4QLI - chains A and B; structure by X-ray diffraction, 1.45 A resolution.

Chain A:
Molecule: 14-3-3 protein sigma
Source organism: Homo sapiens
Reference sequence: P31947 (1433S_HUMAN); numbering as in UniProt (aligned over 1-231)
Sequence (236 residues; numbered -4 to 231; the number before each row is that of its first residue; numbers below 1 keep their minus sign (Gly-4 is residue -4)):
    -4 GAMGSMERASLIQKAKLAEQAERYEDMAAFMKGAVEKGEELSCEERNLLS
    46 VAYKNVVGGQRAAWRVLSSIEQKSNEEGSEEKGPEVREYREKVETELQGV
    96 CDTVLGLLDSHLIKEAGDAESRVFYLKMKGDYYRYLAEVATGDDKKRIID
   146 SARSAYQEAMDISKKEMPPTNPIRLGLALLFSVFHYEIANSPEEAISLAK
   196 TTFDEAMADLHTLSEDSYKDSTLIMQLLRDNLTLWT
Differences from the reference sequence: expression tag (-4 to 0); conflict Leu175 (Asn in P31947)
UniProt features mapped onto this chain:
  - site (Interaction with phosphoserine on interacting protein): Arg56, Arg129
  - modified residue (Phosphoserine): Ser5, Ser74
Ion coordination: Mg2+ site 1 near Glu2 (its only coordinating residue here); Mg2+ site 2: Glu35, Glu110

Chain B:
Molecule: Zinc finger protein SNAI1
Notes: fragment: phosphopeptide
Reference sequence: O95863 (SNAI1_HUMAN); numbering as in UniProt (aligned over 175-180)
Sequence (6 residues; each row starts with the number of its first residue):
   175 SHTLPC
Modified / non-standard residues: Thr177 (phosphothreonine; TPO)
UniProt features mapped onto this chain:
  - zinc finger: Leu178 to Cys180 (C2H2-type 2)

How chain A and chain B interact:
Contacting residue pairs (27):
  Ser45(A) - Pro179(B)
  Lys49(A) - Thr177(B)
  Lys49(A) - Leu178(B)  hydrogen bond (side chain-backbone)
  Lys49(A) - Pro179(B)  hydrogen bond (side chain-backbone)
  Lys49(A) - Cys180(B)
  Arg56(A) - Thr177(B)
  Lys122(A) - Leu178(B)  hydrogen bond (side chain-backbone)
  Lys122(A) - Pro179(B)
  Arg129(A) - Thr177(B)
  Tyr130(A) - Thr177(B)
  Leu174(A) - His176(B)
  Leu174(A) - Thr177(B)
  Leu174(A) - Leu178(B)  hydrophobic
  Leu175(A) - Thr177(B)
  Leu175(A) - Leu178(B)
  Val178(A) - Ser175(B)
  Val178(A) - His176(B)
  Val178(A) - Thr177(B)
  Glu182(A) - Ser175(B)  hydrogen bond
  Ile219(A) - Leu178(B)  hydrophobic
  Leu222(A) - His176(B)
  Leu222(A) - Leu178(B)  hydrophobic
  Asp225(A) - His176(B)  salt bridge
  Asn226(A) - Ser175(B)
  Asn226(A) - His176(B)  hydrogen bond (side chain-backbone)
  Leu229(A) - Ser175(B)
  Trp230(A) - Ser175(B)  hydrogen bond
Also at the interface, not in a pair above, chain A (18 interface residues in all): Asn50, Asp126

Summary:
Chain A and chain B form an interface of 18 and 6 residues respectively, with 6 hydrogen bonds and 1 salt
bridge. Among the polar pairs are Asp225(A)-His176(B), Lys49(A)-Leu178(B) and Lys49(A)-Pro179(B). The Mg2+
site 2 is built by Glu35(A) and Glu110(A).
Chain A is 14-3-3 protein sigma (Homo sapiens) and chain B is Zinc finger protein SNAI1; the structure, A
novel phospho-switch in the linker region of the snail zinc finger protein which regulates 14-3-3 ..., was
determined by X-ray diffraction.
